7YI5 - chains N and P of the 16 polymer chains in the assembly; structure by electron microscopy, 3.96 A resolution.

[Chain N]
Name: Histone H2B 1.1
Source organism: Xenopus laevis
UniProt: P02281 (H2B11_XENLA); residues 1-122 here correspond to UniProt positions 5-126 (UniProt number = residue number + 4)
Amino-acid sequence (122 residues; row label = number of the first residue in the row):
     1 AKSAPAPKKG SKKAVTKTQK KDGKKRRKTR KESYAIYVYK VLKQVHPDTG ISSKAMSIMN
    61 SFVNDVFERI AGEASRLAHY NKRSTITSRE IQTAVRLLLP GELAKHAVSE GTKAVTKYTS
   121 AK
Disordered / not traced: 1-28, 122
Sequence notes: engineered mutation Thr29 (Ser33 in P02281)
Curated features (UniProtKB/Swiss-Prot):
  - modified residue: Lys2 (N6-acetyllysine), Lys9 (N6-acetyllysine), Ser11 (Phosphoserine), Lys12 (N6-acetyllysine), Lys17 (N6-acetyllysine)
  - glycosylation: Ser109 (O-linked (GlcNAc) serine)
  - cross-link: Lys117 (Glycyl lysine isopeptide (Lys-Gly) (interchain with G-Cter in ubiquitin))

[Chain P]
Molecule: Wisdom 601 DNA
Source organism: synthetic construct
Sequence (167 nucleotides; row label = number of the first residue in the row; numbers below 1 keep their minus sign (DG-93 is residue -93)):
   -93 GGTCGCTGTT CAATACATGC ACAGGATGTA TATATCTGAC ACGTGCCTGG AGACTAGGGA
   -33 GTAATCCCCT TGGCGGTTAA AACGCGGGGG ACAGCGCGTA CGTGCGTTTA AGCGGTGCTA
    27 GAGCTGTCTA CGACCAATTG AGCGGCCTGC AGACCGGGAT TCTCCAG
Disordered / not traced: -93 to -78

[How chain N and chain P interact]
Pairs across the interface - 13 pairs, chain N then chain P:
  Arg30(N) - DG-45(P)  salt bridge to the phosphate
  Tyr39(N) - DA-53(P)  hydrogen bond to the phosphate
  Gly50(N) - DA-53(P)  phosphate contact
  Ile51(N) - DC-54(P)  sugar contact
  Ile51(N) - DA-53(P)  hydrogen bond to the phosphate
  Ser52(N) - DC-54(P)  phosphate contact
  Ser53(N) - DC-54(P)  hydrogen bond to the phosphate
  Arg83(N) - DA-34(P)  sugar contact
  Arg83(N) - DG-33(P)  salt bridge to the phosphate
  Ser84(N) - DG-35(P)  sugar contact
  Ser84(N) - DA-34(P)  hydrogen bond to the phosphate
  Thr85(N) - DG-35(P)  phosphate contact
  Thr85(N) - DA-34(P)  hydrogen bond to the phosphate
Other interface residues (no listed pair), chain N (10 interface residues in all): Thr29
Other interface residues (no listed pair), chain P (9 interface residues in all): DC-52, DT-46, DC30

[Summary]
10 residues of chain N and 9 residues of chain P are in contact; the contacts include 5 hydrogen bonds and 2
salt bridges. Polar pairs include Tyr39(N)-DA-53(P), Ile51(N)-DA-53(P) and Ser53(N)-DC-54(P).
Here chain N is Histone H2B 1.1 (Xenopus laevis) and chain P is Wisdom 601 DNA (synthetic construct). Entry
7YI5 (Cryo-EM structure of Rpd3S complex bound to H3K36me3 nucleosome in loose state) was determined by
electron microscopy together with 7YI0, 7YI1, 7YI2, 7YI3 and 7YI4 from the same study.
